PDB entry 3DDG | X-ray diffraction, 1.74 A resolution | chain A

== Chain A ==
Molecule: alpha-mannosidase 2
Source organism: Drosophila melanogaster
Notes: EC 3.2.1.114; fragment: Catalytic domain
UniProt: Q24451 (MAN2_DROME); residues 13-1045 here correspond to UniProt positions 76-1108 (UniProt number = residue number + 63)
Amino-acid sequence (1045 residues; each row starts with the number of its first residue):
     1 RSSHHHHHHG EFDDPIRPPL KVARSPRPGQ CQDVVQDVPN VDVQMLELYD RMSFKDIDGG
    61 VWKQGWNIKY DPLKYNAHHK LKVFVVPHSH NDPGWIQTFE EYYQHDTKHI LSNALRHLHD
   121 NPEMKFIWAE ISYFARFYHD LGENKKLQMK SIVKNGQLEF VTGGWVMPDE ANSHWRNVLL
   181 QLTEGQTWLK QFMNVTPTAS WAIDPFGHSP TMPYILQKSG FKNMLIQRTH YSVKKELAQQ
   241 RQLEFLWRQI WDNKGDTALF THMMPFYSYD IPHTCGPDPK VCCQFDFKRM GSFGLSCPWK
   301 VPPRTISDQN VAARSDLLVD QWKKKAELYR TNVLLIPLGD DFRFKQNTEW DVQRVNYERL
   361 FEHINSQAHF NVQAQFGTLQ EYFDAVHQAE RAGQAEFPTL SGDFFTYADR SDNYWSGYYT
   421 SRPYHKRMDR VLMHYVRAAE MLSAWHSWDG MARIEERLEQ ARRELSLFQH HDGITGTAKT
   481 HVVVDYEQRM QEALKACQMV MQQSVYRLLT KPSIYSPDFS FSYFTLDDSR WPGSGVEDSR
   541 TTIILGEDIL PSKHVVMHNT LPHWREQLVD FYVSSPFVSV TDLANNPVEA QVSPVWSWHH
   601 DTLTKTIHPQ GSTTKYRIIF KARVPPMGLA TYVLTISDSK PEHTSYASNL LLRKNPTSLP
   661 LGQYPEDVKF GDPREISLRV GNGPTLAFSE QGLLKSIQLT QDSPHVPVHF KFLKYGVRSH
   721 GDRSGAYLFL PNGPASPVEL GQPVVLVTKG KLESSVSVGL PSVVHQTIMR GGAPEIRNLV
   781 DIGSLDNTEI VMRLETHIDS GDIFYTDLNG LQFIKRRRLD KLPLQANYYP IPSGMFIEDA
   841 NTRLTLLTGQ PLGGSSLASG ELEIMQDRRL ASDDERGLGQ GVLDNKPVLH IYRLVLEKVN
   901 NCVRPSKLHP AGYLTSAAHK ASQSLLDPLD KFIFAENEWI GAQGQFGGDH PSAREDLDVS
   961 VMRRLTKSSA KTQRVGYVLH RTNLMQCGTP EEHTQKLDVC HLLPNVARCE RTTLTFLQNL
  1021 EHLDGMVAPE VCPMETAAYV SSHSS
Not modelled in the structure: 1-30
Cystine bridges: Cys31-Cys1032, Cys275-Cys282, Cys283-Cys297, Cys902-Cys987, Cys1000-Cys1009
Covalently attached groups: N-acetylglucosamine (NAG) linked to Asn194
Sequence notes: expression tag (1-12); variant Lys907 (Glu970 in Q24451)
Ion coordination: Zn2+: His90, Asp92, Asp204, His471 (together with GB7)
Small-molecule neighbours: GB7 ((3R,4R,5R)-3,4-dihydroxy-5-({[(1R)-2-hydroxy-1-phenylethyl]amino}methyl)-1-methylpyrrolidin-2-one): His90, Asp92, Trp95, Asp204, Phe206, Arg228, Tyr269, Asp340, Asp341, Trp415, His470, His471, Asp472, Thr477, Tyr727, Arg876, Gly877
Swiss-Prot annotation at these positions:
  - active site: Asp204 (Nucleophile)
  - binding site (Zn(2+)): His90, Asp92, Asp204, His471

== Summary ==
Bound to chain A: compound GB7. N-acetylglucosamine is covalently linked to Asn194. The Zn2+ site is built by
His90, Asp92, Asp204 and His471. UniProt lists active-site residue Asp204 and 4 Zn2+-binding residues.
Chain A is alpha-mannosidase 2 (Drosophila melanogaster); the structure, GOLGI MANNOSIDASE II complex with
(3R,4R,5R)-3,4-Dihydroxy-5-({[(1R)-2-hydroxy-1 phenylethyl]amino}methyl) methylpyrrolidin-2-one, was
determined by X-ray diffraction (same publication as 3DDF).
